PDB entry 9GF5 | X-ray diffraction, 1.57 A resolution | chains H and L

# Chain H
Name: ASO Fab fragment heavy chain
From: Homo sapiens
Notes: antibody fragment or engineered binder
Sequence (226 residues; each row starts with the number of its first residue):
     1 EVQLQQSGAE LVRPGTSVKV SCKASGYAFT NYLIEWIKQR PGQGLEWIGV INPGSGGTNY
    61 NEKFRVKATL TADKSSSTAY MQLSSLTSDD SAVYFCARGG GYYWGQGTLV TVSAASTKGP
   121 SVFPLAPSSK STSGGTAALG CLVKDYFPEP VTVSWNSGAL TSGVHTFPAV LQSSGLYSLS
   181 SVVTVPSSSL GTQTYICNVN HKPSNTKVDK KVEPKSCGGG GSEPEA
Not modelled in the structure: 129-134, 216-226
Modified / non-standard residues: E1 (pyroglutamic acid; PCA)
Disulfide bonds: C22-C96, C141-C197
Residues lining bound ligands: A1IKQ (1-[(2R,4S,5R)-4-[[(1R,3R,4R,7S)-7-[[(2R,3S,5R)-5-(6-aminopurin-9-yl)-3-[[(2R,3S,5R)-5-(4-azanyl-2-oxidanylidene-pyrimidin-1-yl)-3-oxidanyl-oxolan-2-yl]methoxy-sulfanyl-phosphoryl]oxy-oxolan-2-yl]methoxy-sulfanyl-phosphoryl]oxy-3-(4-azanyl-5-methyl-2-oxidanylidene-pyrimidin-1-yl)-2,5-dioxabicyclo[2.2.1]heptan-1-yl]methoxy-sulfanyl-phosphoryl]oxy-5-(hydroxymethyl)oxolan-2-yl]-5-methyl-pyrimidine-2,4-dione): V2, Y32, R98, G99, G100, Y102, Y103

# Chain L
Name: ASO Fab fragment light chain
From: Homo sapiens
Notes: antibody fragment or engineered binder
Sequence (219 residues; each row starts with the number of its first residue):
     1 DIVMTQAAPS VPVTPGESVS ISCRSSKSLL HSNGNTYLFW FLQRPGQSPQ VLIYRMSNLA
    61 SGVPDRFSGS GSGTAFTLRI SRVEAEDVGV YYCMQHLEYP YTFGSGTRLE IKRTVAAPSV
   121 FIFPPSDEQL KSGTASVVCL LNNFYPREAK VQWKVDNALQ SGNSQESVTE QDSKDSTYSL
   181 SSTLTLSKAD YEKHKVYACE VTHQGLSSPV TKSFNRGEC
Not modelled in the structure: 219
Disulfide bonds: C23-C93, C139-C199
Residues lining bound ligands: A1IKQ (1-[(2R,4S,5R)-4-[[(1R,3R,4R,7S)-7-[[(2R,3S,5R)-5-(6-aminopurin-9-yl)-3-[[(2R,3S,5R)-5-(4-azanyl-2-oxidanylidene-pyrimidin-1-yl)-3-oxidanyl-oxolan-2-yl]methoxy-sulfanyl-phosphoryl]oxy-oxolan-2-yl]methoxy-sulfanyl-phosphoryl]oxy-3-(4-azanyl-5-methyl-2-oxidanylidene-pyrimidin-1-yl)-2,5-dioxabicyclo[2.2.1]heptan-1-yl]methoxy-sulfanyl-phosphoryl]oxy-5-(hydroxymethyl)oxolan-2-yl]-5-methyl-pyrimidine-2,4-dione): H31, N33, Y37, F39, V51, Y54, R55, A60, S61, H96, L97, Y101

# Chain H / chain L interface
Pairs across the interface (61; chain H residue first):
  E35(H) - H96(L)  salt bridge
  E35(H) - Y101(L)
  Q39(H) - Q43(L)  hydrogen bond
  Q39(H) - Y92(L)
  Q43(H) - Y92(L)
  G44(H) - Y92(L)
  L45(H) - P49(L)  hydrophobic
  L45(H) - Y92(L)  hydrophobic
  L45(H) - F103(L)
  W47(H) - Y99(L)  hydrophobic
  W47(H) - P100(L)  hydrophobic
  W47(H) - Y101(L)
  V50(H) - Y99(L)
  N59(H) - Y99(L)
  N61(H) - P100(L)
  F95(H) - Q43(L)
  F95(H) - S48(L)
  G100(H) - F39(L)
  G101(H) - F41(L)
  G101(H) - V51(L)
  Y102(H) - V51(L)  hydrophobic
  Y102(H) - S61(L)  hydrogen bond (side chain-backbone)
  W104(H) - F41(L)  hydrophobic
  W104(H) - S48(L)
  W104(H) - P49(L)  hydrogen bond (side chain-backbone)
  G105(H) - S48(L)  hydrogen bond (backbone-side chain)
  Q106(H) - S48(L)
  V122(H) - E128(L)
  F123(H) - S126(L)
  F123(H) - E128(L)
  F123(H) - Q129(L)
  P124(H) - S126(L)
  L125(H) - F123(L)  hydrophobic
  L125(H) - V138(L)  hydrophobic
  A126(H) - F123(L)
  A138(H) - F121(L)  hydrophobic
  A138(H) - F123(L)
  A138(H) - L140(L)  hydrophobic
  L142(H) - S136(L)
  K144(H) - Q129(L)
  K144(H) - S136(L)
  H165(H) - N142(L)
  H165(H) - N143(L)  hydrogen bond
  H165(H) - S179(L)  hydrogen bond
  F167(H) - L140(L)  hydrophobic
  F167(H) - S167(L)
  F167(H) - T169(L)
  F167(H) - S179(L)
  F167(H) - L180(L)
  F167(H) - S181(L)
  P168(H) - S167(L)  hydrogen bond (backbone-side chain)
  P168(H) - V168(L)
  V170(H) - Q165(L)
  V170(H) - E166(L)
  V170(H) - S167(L)
  L171(H) - Q165(L)  hydrogen bond (backbone-side chain)
  Q172(H) - Q165(L)
  V182(H) - L140(L)  hydrophobic
  T184(H) - N142(L)
  K210(H) - E128(L)  salt bridge
  K215(H) - D127(L)  salt bridge
Interface residues without a listed pair, chain H (38 interface residues in all): E46, G107, L139, S180
Interface residues without a listed pair, chain L (37 interface residues in all): Q47, M94, S132, T134, T185

# Summary
38 residues of chain H face 37 of chain L across their interface; the contacts include 8 hydrogen bonds and 3
salt bridges. Among the polar pairs are E35(H)-H96(L), K210(H)-E128(L) and K215(H)-D127(L). Compound A1IKQ is
bound between chain H and chain L.
Here chain H is ASO Fab fragment heavy chain and chain L is ASO Fab fragment light chain, both from Homo
sapiens. Entry 9GF5 (Crystal structure of complex of aso binding fab fragment in complex with ASO980) was
determined by X-ray diffraction, deposited together with 9GFD, 9GFJ and 9GFL.
